Entry 3UCF (X-ray diffraction, 2.35 A resolution); this record covers chains A and C of the 4 polymer chains in the assembly.

== Chain A (and C) ==
Protein: Dehydrogenase
From: Vibrio vulnificus
Notes: chain C of this document is another copy of the same molecule, construct and numbering; everything in this record applies to it too
UniProtKB: Q7MBY8 (Q7MBY8_VIBVY); residues 1-223 here = UniProt positions 1-223
Sequence (223 residues; row label = number of the first residue in the row):
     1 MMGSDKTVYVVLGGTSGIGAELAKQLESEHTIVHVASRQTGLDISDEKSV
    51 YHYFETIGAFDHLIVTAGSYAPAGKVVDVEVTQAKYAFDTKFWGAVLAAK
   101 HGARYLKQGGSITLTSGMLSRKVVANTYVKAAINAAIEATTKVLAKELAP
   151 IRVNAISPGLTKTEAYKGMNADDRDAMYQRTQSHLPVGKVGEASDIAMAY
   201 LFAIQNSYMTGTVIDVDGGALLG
Unresolved in the structure: 1-4, 68-69, 161-190 (chain C: 1-4, 163-173)

== Interface between chain A and chain C ==
Contacting residue pairs (56; chain A residue first):
  Glu47(A) with Val81(C)
  Lys75(A) with Glu147(C)
  Val76(A) with Lys100(C); Leu144(C), hydrophobic; Glu147(C), hydrogen bond (backbone-side chain)
  Val77(A) with Lys100(C)
  Val79(A) with Lys100(C), hydrogen bond (backbone-side chain)
  Val81(A) with Trp93(C), hydrophobic; Leu97(C), hydrophobic
  Ala84(A) with Trp93(C), hydrophobic
  Lys85(A) with Asp89(C), salt bridge; Trp93(C)
  Phe88(A) with Phe88(C), hydrophobic; Trp93(C), hydrophobic
  Asp89(A) with Lys85(C), salt bridge
  Phe92(A) with Phe88(C), hydrophobic; Ala132(C), hydrophobic
  Trp93(A) with Ala84(C), hydrophobic; Lys85(C); Phe88(C), hydrophobic; Tyr128(C)
  Val96(A) with Val76(C); Tyr128(C)
  Leu97(A) with Val81(C), hydrophobic
  Lys100(A) with Val76(C); Val77(C); Val79(C), hydrogen bond (side chain-backbone)
  Val123(A) with Lys142(C); Val143(C); Lys146(C), hydrogen bond (backbone-side chain)
  Val124(A) with Val143(C)
  Ala125(A) with Glu147(C)
  Asn126(A) with Glu147(C), hydrogen bond (backbone-side chain)
  Tyr128(A) with Trp93(C); Val96(C); Val143(C), hydrophobic
  Ala131(A) with Ala139(C)
  Ala132(A) with Phe92(C), hydrophobic; Ala136(C); Thr140(C)
  Ala135(A) with Ala135(C); Ala139(C), hydrophobic
  Ala139(A) with Ala131(C); Ala135(C), hydrophobic
  Thr140(A) with Tyr128(C); Ala132(C)
  Lys142(A) with Val123(C)
  Val143(A) with Val123(C); Tyr128(C), hydrophobic
  Leu144(A) with Val76(C), hydrophobic
  Lys146(A) with Val123(C), hydrogen bond (side chain-backbone)
  Glu147(A) with Gly74(C); Lys75(C); Val76(C), hydrogen bond (side chain-backbone); Ala125(C); Asn126(C), hydrogen bond (side chain-backbone)
Other interface residues (no listed pair), chain A (39 interface residues in all): Gly74, Asp78, Glu80, Ala99, Ala103, Ser120, Thr127, Ala136, Leu148
Other interface residues (no listed pair), chain C (37 interface residues in all): Asp78, Glu80, Ala103, Ser120, Val124, Thr127, Leu148

== In short ==
Chain A and chain C form an interface of 39 and 37 residues respectively, with 8 hydrogen bonds and 2 salt
bridges. Polar contacts include Lys85(A)-Asp89(C), Val76(A)-Glu147(C) and Val79(A)-Lys100(C).
Chain A and chain C are both Dehydrogenase (Vibrio vulnificus); the structure, Crystal structure of a
small-chain dehydrogenase, was determined by X-ray diffraction together with 3UCE from the same study.
